2B82 - chains A and B; structure by X-ray diffraction, 1.25 A resolution.

== Chain A (and B) ==
Name: class B acid phosphatase
From: Escherichia coli
Notes: EC 3.1.3.2; chain B of this document is another copy of the same molecule, construct and numbering; everything in this record applies to it too
Reference sequence: P32697 (APHA_ECOLI); residues 2-212 here correspond to UniProt positions 27-237 (UniProt number = residue number + 25)
Chain sequence (211 residues; each row starts with the number of its first residue):
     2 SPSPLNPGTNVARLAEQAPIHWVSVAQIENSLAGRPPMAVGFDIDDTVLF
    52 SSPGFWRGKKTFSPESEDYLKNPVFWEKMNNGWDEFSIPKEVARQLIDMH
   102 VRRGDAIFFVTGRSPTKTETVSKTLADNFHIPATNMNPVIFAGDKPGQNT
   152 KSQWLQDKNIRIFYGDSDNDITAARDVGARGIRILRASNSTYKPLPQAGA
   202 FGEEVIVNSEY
Ion coordination: Mg2+: Asp-44, Asp-46, Asp-167 (together with phosphate ion)
Ligand contacts: adenosine (ADN): Phe-56, Lys-60, Glu-68, Tyr-70, Leu-71, Trp-77, Gly-113, Arg-114, Asp-145, Thr-192, Tyr-193, Lys-194
What the authors report for this chain:
  - Mg2+ coordination: Asp-44, Asp-46, Asp-167
  - binding site for phosphate ion: Asp-44, Ile-45, Asp-46, Thr-112, Gly-113, Lys-152
  - contacts within the chain: Asp-46/Arg-114 (salt bridge), Asp-85/Arg-114 (salt bridge), Asn-150/Asp-177 (hydrogen bond), Asp-44/Lys-152, Lys-152/Asp-171, Val-111/Lys-152 (backbone contact)
  - binding site for adenosine: Phe-56, Tyr-70, Leu-71, Asp-145, Tyr-193
  - conformationally variable residues (loop rearrangement, side-chain flip): Ala-143 to Thr-151, Lys-152
  - catalytic residues: Asp-44
  - catalytic residues: Asp-46, Thr-112, Lys-152 (proposed by the authors, not directly observed)

== Chain A / chain B interface ==
Pairs across the interface (56; chain A residue first):
  Leu-6(A) / Ala-27(B)
  Leu-6(A) / Gln-28(B)  hydrogen bond (backbone-side chain)
  Leu-6(A) / Asn-31(B)
  Asn-7(A) / Gln-28(B)  hydrogen bond
  Val-12(A) / Ala-16(B)  hydrophobic
  Leu-15(A) / Leu-15(B)
  Leu-15(A) / Gln-18(B)
  Ala-16(A) / Val-12(B)  hydrophobic
  Ala-16(A) / Ala-16(B)  hydrophobic
  Gln-18(A) / Leu-15(B)
  Ala-27(A) / Leu-6(B)
  Gln-28(A) / Leu-6(B)  hydrogen bond (side chain-backbone)
  Gln-28(A) / Asn-7(B)  hydrogen bond
  Asn-31(A) / Leu-6(B)
  Phe-51(A) / Phe-51(B)  hydrophobic
  Phe-51(A) / Ile-89(B)  hydrophobic
  Phe-51(A) / Asn-190(B)
  Ser-53(A) / Ile-89(B)
  Pro-54(A) / Pro-54(B)  hydrophobic
  Pro-54(A) / Phe-87(B)
  Pro-54(A) / Ile-89(B)
  Gly-55(A) / Phe-87(B)
  Trp-57(A) / Glu-86(B)
  Trp-57(A) / Ser-88(B)  hydrogen bond (side chain-backbone)
  Trp-57(A) / Pro-90(B)
  Trp-57(A) / Arg-95(B)
  Trp-57(A) / Asn-129(B)
  Arg-58(A) / Glu-86(B)
  Arg-58(A) / Phe-87(B)
  Lys-61(A) / Glu-86(B)  salt bridge
  Trp-84(A) / Phe-87(B)
  Glu-86(A) / Trp-57(B)
  Glu-86(A) / Arg-58(B)  salt bridge
  Glu-86(A) / Lys-61(B)  salt bridge
  Phe-87(A) / Pro-54(B)
  Phe-87(A) / Arg-58(B)
  Phe-87(A) / Trp-84(B)
  Phe-87(A) / Phe-87(B)  hydrophobic
  Ser-88(A) / Trp-57(B)  hydrogen bond (backbone-side chain)
  Ile-89(A) / Phe-51(B)  hydrophobic
  Ile-89(A) / Ser-53(B)
  Ile-89(A) / Asn-190(B)
  Pro-90(A) / Trp-57(B)
  Arg-95(A) / Trp-57(B)
  Asn-129(A) / Trp-57(B)
  Ala-188(A) / Asn-190(B)
  Ser-189(A) / Glu-211(B)
  Ser-189(A) / Tyr-212(B)
  Asn-190(A) / Phe-51(B)
  Asn-190(A) / Ala-188(B)
  Asn-190(A) / Asn-190(B)  hydrogen bond
  Asn-190(A) / Tyr-212(B)
  Thr-192(A) / Ile-89(B)
  Glu-211(A) / Ser-189(B)
  Tyr-212(A) / Ser-189(B)
  Tyr-212(A) / Asn-190(B)
Also at the interface, not in a pair above, chain A (32 interface residues in all): Glu-92, Lys-194
Also at the interface, not in a pair above, chain B (34 interface residues in all): Ser-25, Gly-55, Asp-85, Glu-92, Thr-192, Lys-194

== Summary ==
The interface between chain A and chain B involves 32 residues on one side and 34 on the other, with 7
hydrogen bonds and 3 salt bridges. Polar pairs include Lys-61(A)/Glu-86(B), Glu-86(A)/Arg-58(B) and
Leu-6(A)/Gln-28(B). From the paper: catalytic residues Asp-44(A), Asp-46(A) and Thr-112(A) among others; a
binding site for phosphate ion at Asp-44(A), Ile-45(A) and Asp-46(A) among others.
Chain A and chain B are both class B acid phosphatase (Escherichia coli); the structure, Crystal structure of
AphA class B acid phosphatase/phosphotransferase ternary complex with adenosine and phosphate bound to ...,
was determined by X-ray diffraction (same publication as 2B8J).
